8OYG - chain A; structure by X-ray diffraction, 2.30 A resolution.

== Chain A ==
Molecule: Transporter
Organism: Neisseria meningitidis MC58
Reference sequence: Q9K0A9 (Q9K0A9_NEIMB); residue numbers follow UniProt; this construct covers 1-315
Sequence (323 residues; each row starts with the number of its first residue):
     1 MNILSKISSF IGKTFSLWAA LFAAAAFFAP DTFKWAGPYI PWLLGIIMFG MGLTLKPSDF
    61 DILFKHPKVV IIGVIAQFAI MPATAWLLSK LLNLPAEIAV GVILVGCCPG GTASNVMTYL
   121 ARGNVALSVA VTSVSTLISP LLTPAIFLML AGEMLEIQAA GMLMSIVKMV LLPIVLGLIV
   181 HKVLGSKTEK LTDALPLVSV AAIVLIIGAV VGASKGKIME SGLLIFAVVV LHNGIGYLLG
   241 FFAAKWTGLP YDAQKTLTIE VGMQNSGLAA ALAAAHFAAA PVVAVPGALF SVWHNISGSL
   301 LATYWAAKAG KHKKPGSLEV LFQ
Unresolved in the structure: 311-323
Differences from the reference sequence: expression tag (316-323)
Bound ions: Na+ site 1: Q77, E260, V261, M263, Q264; Na+ site 2: S114, N115, S128, T132, E260; Cd2+ near H181 (its only coordinating residue here)
Residues lining bound ligands: pantoate (PAF): I47, G111, T112, A113, I203, Q264, N265, S266, G267, L268, S291, H294, N295
Reported in the primary citation:
  - binding site for pantoate: I47, T112, A113, I203, N265, G267, H294, N295
  - Na+ coordination: S114, N115
  - conformationally variable residues (helix shift, side-chain flip): M1 to F10, I11, G12 to F28, T112, I203
  - mutagenesis - N265A: abolished binding to pantoate
  - mutagenesis - T112A (Kd 11 uM), T112V (Kd 87 uM): increased binding to pantoate

== In short ==
Ligands of chain A: pantoate. The Na+ site 1 is built by Q77, E260, V261, M263 and Q264. S114, N115, S128,
T132 and E260 form the Na+ site 2. The paper reports a binding site for pantoate at I47, T112 and A113 among
others; T112A and T112V increase binding to pantoate.
Chain A is Transporter (Neisseria meningitidis MC58); the structure, Crystal structure of ASBTNM in complex
with pantoate, was determined by X-ray diffraction (same publication as 8OYF).
